Entry 9CX7 (electron microscopy, 3.30 A resolution); this record covers chains C and D of the 7 polymer chains in the assembly.

Chain C:
Protein: Gamma-aminobutyric acid receptor subunit gamma-2
From: Homo sapiens
UniProtKB: P18507 (GBRG2_HUMAN); residues 1-436 here correspond to UniProt positions 40-475 (UniProt number = residue number + 39)
Sequence (436 residues; row label = number of the first residue in the row):
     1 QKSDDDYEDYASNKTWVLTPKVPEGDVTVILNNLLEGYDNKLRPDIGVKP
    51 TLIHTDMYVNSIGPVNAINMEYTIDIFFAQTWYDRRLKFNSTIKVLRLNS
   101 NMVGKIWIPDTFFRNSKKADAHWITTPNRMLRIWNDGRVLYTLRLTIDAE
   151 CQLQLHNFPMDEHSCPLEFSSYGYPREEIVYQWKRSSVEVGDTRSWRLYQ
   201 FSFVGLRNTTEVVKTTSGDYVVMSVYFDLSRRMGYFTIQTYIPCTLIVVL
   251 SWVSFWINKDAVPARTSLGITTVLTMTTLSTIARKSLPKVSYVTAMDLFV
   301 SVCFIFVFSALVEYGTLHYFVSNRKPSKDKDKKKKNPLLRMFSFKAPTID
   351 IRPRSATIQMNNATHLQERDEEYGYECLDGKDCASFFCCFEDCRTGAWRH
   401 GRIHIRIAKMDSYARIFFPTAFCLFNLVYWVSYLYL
Unresolved in the structure: 1-22, 232-436
Disulfide bonds: C151-C165
Covalent attachments: N-acetylglucosamine (NAG) linked to N208
Swiss-Prot annotation at these positions:
  - region: R394 to D411 (Interaction with GABARAP)
  - glycosylation (N-linked (GlcNAc...) asparagine): N13, N90, N208

Chain D:
Protein: Gamma-aminobutyric acid receptor subunit beta-3
From: Homo sapiens
UniProtKB: P28472 (GBRB3_HUMAN); residues 1-448 here correspond to UniProt positions 26-473 (UniProt number = residue number + 25)
Sequence (448 residues; row label = number of the first residue in the row):
     1 QSVNDPGNMSFVKETVDKLLKGYDIRLRPDFGGPPVCVGMNIDIASIDMV
    51 SEVNMDYTLTMYFQQYWRDKRLAYSGIPLNLTLDNRVADQLWVPDTYFLN
   101 DKKSFVHGVTVKNRMIRLHPDGTVLYGLRITTTAACMMDLRRYPLDEQNC
   151 TLEIESYGYTTDDIEFYWRGGDKAVTGVERIELPQFSIVEHRLVSRNVVF
   201 ATGAYPRLSLSFRLKRNIGYFILQTYMPSILITILSWVSFWINYDASAAR
   251 VALGITTVLTMTTINTHLRETLPKIPYVKAIDMYLMGCFVFVFLALLEYA
   301 FVNYIFFGRGPQRQKKLAEKTAKAKNDRSKSESNRVDAHGNILLTSLEVH
   351 NEMNEVSGGIGDTRNSAISFDNSGIQYRKQSMPREGHGRFLGDRSLPHKK
   401 THLRRRSSQLKIKIPDLTDVNAIDRWSRIVFPFTFSLFNLVYWLYYVN
Unresolved in the structure: 1-8, 309-419, 448
Disulfide bonds: C136-C150
Covalent attachments: N-acetylglucosamine (NAG) linked to N80, N149
Small-molecule neighbours: gamma-amino-butanoic acid (ABU): Y97, E155, S156, Y157, F200, A201, T202, Y205
Swiss-Prot annotation at these positions:
  - binding site (benzamidine): D95 to Y97, E155 to Y157, F200
  - binding site (4-aminobutanoate): Y97, E155, Y157, T202
  - binding site (histamine): Y97, S156, Y157, T202
  - glycosylation (N-linked (GlcNAc...) asparagine): N8, N80, N149

How chain C and chain D interact:
Contacting residue pairs (53; chain C residue first):
  D39(C) - K13(D)
  N40(C) - R86(D)  hydrogen bond (backbone-side chain)
  K41(C) - V16(D)
  K41(C) - L83(D)
  K41(C) - D84(D)  hydrogen bond (backbone-backbone)
  L42(C) - V12(D)  hydrophobic
  L42(C) - K13(D)
  L42(C) - V16(D)  hydrophobic
  L42(C) - L83(D)  hydrophobic
  I46(C) - M9(D)  hydrophobic
  R86(C) - M9(D)
  G104(C) - R86(D)
  I106(C) - R86(D)
  W107(C) - R86(D)
  P109(C) - V111(D)
  T111(C) - V109(D)
  T111(C) - T110(D)  hydrogen bond (backbone-side chain)
  F112(C) - Y62(D)
  F112(C) - V109(D)
  F112(C) - N113(D)
  F112(C) - R129(D)
  F113(C) - R129(D)  hydrogen bond (backbone-side chain)
  R114(C) - Y62(D)
  R114(C) - R129(D)
  S116(C) - H107(D)
  S116(C) - R129(D)  hydrogen bond (backbone-side chain)
  K117(C) - D48(D)  salt bridge
  K117(C) - F105(D)
  K117(C) - H107(D)
  A119(C) - V109(D)
  D120(C) - V109(D)
  R129(C) - T110(D)
  L145(C) - V109(D)  hydrophobic
  L145(C) - T110(D)
  E150(C) - S46(D)
  Y172(C) - Y62(D)  hydrophobic
  Y172(C) - N113(D)
  Y172(C) - R114(D)
  Y172(C) - M115(D)  hydrophobic
  Y172(C) - G127(D)
  Y172(C) - L128(D)  hydrogen bond (side chain-backbone)
  Y172(C) - R129(D)  hydrogen bond (side chain-backbone)
  G173(C) - T82(D)
  G173(C) - M115(D)
  G173(C) - R117(D)  hydrogen bond (backbone-side chain)
  Y174(C) - T82(D)
  Y174(C) - D84(D)
  P175(C) - R117(D)
  T216(C) - Q64(D)  hydrogen bond
  S217(C) - M115(D)
  S217(C) - R117(D)  hydrogen bond (backbone-side chain)
  Y220(C) - M115(D)
  Y220(C) - R117(D)  hydrogen bond
Interface residues without a listed pair, chain C (36 interface residues in all): G37, D45, F78, I108, D110, K118, A121, L143
Interface residues without a listed pair, chain D (28 interface residues in all): D17, F63, V87, Q90

Summary:
Chain C and chain D form an interface of 36 and 28 residues respectively; the contacts include 11 hydrogen
bonds and 1 salt bridge. Among the polar pairs are K117(C)-D48(D), N40(C)-R86(D) and T111(C)-T110(D). Bound to
chain D: gamma-amino-butanoic acid. Covalently linked N-acetylglucosamine: at N208(C).
Chain C is Gamma-aminobutyric acid receptor subunit gamma-2 and chain D is Gamma-aminobutyric acid receptor
subunit beta-3, both from Homo sapiens; the structure, Native human GABAA receptor of
beta3-alpha1-gamma2-beta3-alpha2 assembly, was determined by electron microscopy, deposited together with
9CRS, 9CRV, 9CSB, 9CT0, 9CTJ, 9CTP and 6 further entries.
